PDB entry 6BAW | X-ray diffraction, 2.70 A resolution | chain B

# Chain B
Name: Endoplasmin
From: Canis lupus familiaris
Notes: engineered mutation(s): RESIDUES 287-327 DELETED AND REPLACED WITH 4 GLYCINES
Reference sequence: P41148 (ENPL_CANLF); numbering as in UniProt; present here: 69-286, 328-337
Sequence (236 residues; row label = number of the first residue in the row; note: 37 numbers in that range are skipped by the numbering (no residue carries them; nothing is unmodelled there)):
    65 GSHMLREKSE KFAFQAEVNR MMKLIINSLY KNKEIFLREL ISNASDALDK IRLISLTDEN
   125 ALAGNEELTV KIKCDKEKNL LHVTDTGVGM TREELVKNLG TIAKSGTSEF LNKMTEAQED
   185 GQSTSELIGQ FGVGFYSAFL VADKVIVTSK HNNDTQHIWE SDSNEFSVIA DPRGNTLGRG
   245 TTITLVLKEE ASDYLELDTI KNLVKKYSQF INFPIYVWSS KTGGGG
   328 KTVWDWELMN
Unresolved in the structure: 65-75, 175-186, 287-290, 328
Construct notes: expression tag (65-68); linker (287-290)
Residues lining bound ligands: D57 (dimethyl 2-[2-(1-benzyl-1H-imidazol-2-yl)ethyl]-4,6-dihydroxybenzene-1,3-dicarboxylate): Leu104, Asn107, Ala108, Ala111, Asp149, Val152, Gly153, Met154, Leu159, Asn162, Leu163, Phe195, Phe199, Val211, Ser213, Trp223, Thr245, Ile247
UniProt features mapped onto this chain:
  - binding site (ATP): Asn107, Asp149, Asn162, Phe199
  - modified residue: Lys168 (N6-(2-hydroxyisobutyryl)lysine), Ser172 (Phosphoserine)
  - glycosylation (N-linked (GlcNAc...) asparagine): Asn107, Asn217

# In short
Ligands of chain B: compound D57. UniProt lists 4 ATP-binding residues.
Chain B is Endoplasmin (Canis lupus familiaris); the structure, Structure of GRP94 with a selective
resorcinylic inhibitor, was determined by X-ray diffraction (same publication as 5WMT and 6C91).
